PDB entry 8APD | electron microscopy, 3.70 A resolution | chains G1 and H1 of the 42 polymer chains in the assembly

# Chain G1
Molecule: ATP synthase gamma subunit
From: Trypanosoma brucei brucei
Notes: EC 3.6.3.14
UniProt: A0A161CM65 (A0A161CM65_TRYBB); residue numbers follow UniProt; this construct covers 1-305
Chain sequence (305 residues; numbered 1 to 305; the number before each row is that of its first residue):
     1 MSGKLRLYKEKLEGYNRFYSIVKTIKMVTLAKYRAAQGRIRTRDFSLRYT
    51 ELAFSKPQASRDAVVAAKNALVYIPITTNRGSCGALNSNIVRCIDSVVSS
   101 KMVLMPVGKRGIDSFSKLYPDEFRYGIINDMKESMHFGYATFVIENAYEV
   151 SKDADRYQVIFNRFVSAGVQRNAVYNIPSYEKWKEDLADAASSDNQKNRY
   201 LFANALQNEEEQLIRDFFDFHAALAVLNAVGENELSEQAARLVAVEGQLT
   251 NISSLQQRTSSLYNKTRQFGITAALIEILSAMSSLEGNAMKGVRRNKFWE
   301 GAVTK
Not modelled in the structure: 1, 302-305

# Chain H1
Molecule: ATP synthase, epsilon chain, putative
From: Trypanosoma brucei brucei
Notes: EC 3.6.3.-
UniProt: Q586H1 (Q586H1_TRYB2); residues 1-182 here = UniProt positions 1-182
Chain sequence (182 residues; numbered 1 to 182; the number before each row is that of its first residue):
     1 MFRTFGRRLVSCTLPLLQSAPHDLPEGFEFMEHKVVNKDIHAPHENLETL
    51 RLTLTRQDEFLLREEPVKCVTVTGTNGEYGIYPGHAYKIVQLNPSPLTVE
   101 YTDGTTKKYFVSGGFAHINNEGSCDVNTVECTLLDDLDLAIAEKELAAQQ
   151 AALGSAKDDKAKSVVEIRISVIEAVIAALKHH
Not modelled in the structure: 1-21
Ligand contacts: UTP (uridine 5'-triphosphate): Asn76, Tyr79, Lys88

# How chain G1 and chain H1 interact
Residue-residue contacts (73; chain G1 residue first):
  Arg39(G1) with Asp58(H1), salt bridge
  Arg41(G1) with Phe60(H1)
  Thr42(G1) with Asp58(H1); Glu59(H1); Phe60(H1)
  Arg43(G1) with Phe60(H1)
  Asp44(G1) with Met31(H1); Glu32(H1), hydrogen bond (side chain-backbone); His33(H1), salt bridge
  Phe45(G1) with His33(H1); Phe60(H1), hydrophobic; Arg63(H1); Glu64(H1)
  Ser46(G1) with Thr55(H1); Asp58(H1); Asn127(H1), hydrogen bond (backbone-side chain)
  Leu47(G1) with Met31(H1)
  Arg48(G1) with Lys34(H1); Val35(H1); Thr53(H1), hydrogen bond; Glu64(H1), salt bridge; Asp125(H1), salt bridge
  Tyr49(G1) with Val35(H1); Tyr87(H1); His117(H1); Asn119(H1); Asp125(H1)
  Thr50(G1) with Phe28(H1)
  Glu51(G1) with Phe28(H1); Met31(H1); Lys34(H1), salt bridge
  Phe54(G1) with Glu26(H1)
  Ser55(G1) with Glu26(H1)
  Lys56(G1) with Glu26(H1)
  Ser60(G1) with Asp23(H1), hydrogen bond
  Cys93(G1) with His22(H1), hydrogen bond; Leu24(H1), hydrophobic
  His136(G1) with Gln57(H1)
  Phe137(G1) with Gln57(H1), hydrogen bond (backbone-side chain); Val129(H1), hydrophobic
  Ile160(G1) with Leu24(H1), hydrophobic
  Arg163(G1) with Phe30(H1), hydrogen bond (side chain-backbone)
  Arg171(G1) with Pro25(H1); Phe30(H1)
  Asn172(G1) with Pro25(H1)
  Ala173(G1) with Pro25(H1); Gly27(H1); Phe30(H1), hydrophobic
  Val174(G1) with Leu24(H1), hydrophobic; Pro25(H1), hydrogen bond (backbone-backbone); Glu26(H1); Gly27(H1), hydrogen bond (backbone-backbone)
  Tyr175(G1) with Gly27(H1); Phe28(H1), hydrophobic
  Asn176(G1) with Glu26(H1)
  Asn198(G1) with Asn37(H1), hydrogen bond (backbone-side chain)
  Tyr200(G1) with Ile40(H1), hydrophobic
  Leu201(G1) with Lys38(H1); Ile40(H1), hydrophobic; Tyr87(H1), hydrophobic
  Phe202(G1) with Tyr87(H1)
  Ala205(G1) with Tyr87(H1), hydrophobic
  Leu206(G1) with Ile89(H1), hydrophobic
  Glu209(G1) with Lys88(H1), salt bridge; Ile89(H1)
  Leu213(G1) with Gln91(H1)
  Asp216(G1) with Gln91(H1), hydrogen bond
  Phe217(G1) with Phe115(H1), hydrophobic; His117(H1)
  Phe220(G1) with Val129(H1), hydrophobic
  His221(G1) with His117(H1), hydrogen bond
  Leu227(G1) with Gln57(H1)
  Asn228(G1) with Asp58(H1), hydrogen bond
Interface residues without a listed pair, chain G1 (47 interface residues in all): Leu52, Ser96, Met135, Phe161, Val165, Lys197
Interface residues without a listed pair, chain H1 (38 interface residues in all): Asp39, Gly114, Asn120, Ser123

# Summary
47 residues of chain G1 and 38 residues of chain H1 are in contact, with 13 hydrogen bonds and 6 salt bridges.
Polar pairs include Arg39(G1)-Asp58(H1), Asp44(G1)-His33(H1) and Arg48(G1)-Glu64(H1). Chain H1 binds UTP.
Here chain G1 is ATP synthase gamma subunit and chain H1 is ATP synthase, epsilon chain, putative, both from
Trypanosoma brucei brucei. Entry 8APD (rotational state 1d of the Trypanosoma brucei mitochondrial ATP
synthase dimer) was determined by electron microscopy, deposited together with 8AP6, 8AP7, 8AP8, 8AP9, 8APA,
8APB and 7 further entries.
